PDB entry 7XR0 | X-ray diffraction, 2.70 A resolution | chains A and E of the 6 polymer chains in the assembly

Chain A:
Protein: Tubulin alpha-1B chain
Organism: Sus scrofa
Reference sequence: Q2XVP4 (TBA1B_PIG); residue numbers follow UniProt; this construct covers 1-450
Chain sequence (450 residues; each row starts with the number of its first residue):
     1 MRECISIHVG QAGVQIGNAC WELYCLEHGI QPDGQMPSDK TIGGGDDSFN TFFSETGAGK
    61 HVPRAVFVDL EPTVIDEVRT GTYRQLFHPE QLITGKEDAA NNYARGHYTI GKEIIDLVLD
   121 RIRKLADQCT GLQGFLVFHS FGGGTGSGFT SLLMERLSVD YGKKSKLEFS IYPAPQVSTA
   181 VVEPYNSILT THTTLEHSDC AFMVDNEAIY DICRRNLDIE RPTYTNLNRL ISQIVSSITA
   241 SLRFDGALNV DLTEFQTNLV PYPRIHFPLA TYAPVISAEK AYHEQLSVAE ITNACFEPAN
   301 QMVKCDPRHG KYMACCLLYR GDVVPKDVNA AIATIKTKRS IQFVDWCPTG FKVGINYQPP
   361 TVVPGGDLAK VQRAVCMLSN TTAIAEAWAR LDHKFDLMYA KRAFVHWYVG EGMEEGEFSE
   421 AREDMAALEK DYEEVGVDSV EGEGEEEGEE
Unresolved in the structure: 438-450
Ion coordination: Ca2+: Asp39, Thr41, Gly44, Glu55
Residues lining bound ligands:
  - GTP (guanosine-5'-triphosphate): Gly10, Gln11, Ala12, Gln15, Ile16, Asp69, Asp98, Ala99, Ala100, Asn101, Ser140, Gly142, Gly143, Gly144, Thr145, Gly146, Ile171, Pro173, Val177, Ser178, Thr179, Glu183, Asn206, Tyr224, Leu227, Asn228, Ile231
  - GWC (2-chloranyl-5-fluoranyl-N-(4-methoxyphenyl)-N-methyl-quinazolin-4-amine): Thr179, Ala180, Val181
Swiss-Prot annotation at these positions:
  - motif: Met1 to Cys4 (MREC motif)
  - active site: Glu254
  - binding site (GTP): Gly10, Gln11, Ala12, Gln15, Glu71, Ala99, Ser140, Gly143, Gly144, Thr145, Gly146, Thr179, Glu183, Asn206, Tyr224, Asn228, Leu252
  - binding site (Mg(2+)): Glu71
  - modified residue: Lys40 (N6,N6,N6-trimethyllysine), Ser48 (Phosphoserine), Ser232 (Phosphoserine), Tyr282 (3'-nitrotyrosine), Arg339 (Omega-N-methylarginine), Ser439 (Phosphoserine), Glu443 (5-glutamyl polyglutamate), Glu445 (5-glutamyl polyglutamate)
  - cross-link (Glycyl lysine isopeptide (Lys-Gly)): Lys326 (interchain with G-Cter in ubiquitin), Lys370 (interchain with G-Cter in ubiquitin)

Chain E:
Protein: Stathmin-4
Organism: Mus musculus
Reference sequence: P63042 (STMN4_MOUSE); residues 5-145 here correspond to UniProt positions 49-189 (UniProt number = residue number + 44)
Chain sequence (143 residues; each row starts with the number of its first residue):
     3 MADMEVIELN KCTSGQSFEV ILKPPSFDGV PEFNASLPRR RDPSLEEIQK KLEAAEERRK
    63 YQEAELLKHL AEKREHEREV IQKAIEENNN FIKMAKEKLA QKMESNKENR EAHLAAMLER
   123 LQEKDKHAEE VRKNKELKEE ASR
Unresolved in the structure: 3-5, 29-43, 144-145
Sequence notes: initiating methionine (3); expression tag (4)

Chain A / chain E interface:
Contacting residue pairs - 57 pairs, chain A then chain E:
  Tyr108(A) - Ala57(E)  hydrophobic
  Thr109(A) - Arg61(E)  hydrogen bond
  Lys112(A) - Leu54(E)
  Lys112(A) - Glu58(E)
  Glu155(A) - Ile50(E)
  Arg156(A) - Leu47(E)
  Arg156(A) - Gln51(E)
  Ser158(A) - Asp44(E)
  Val159(A) - Pro45(E)
  Val159(A) - Ser46(E)
  Val159(A) - Leu47(E)
  Glu196(A) - Asp44(E)
  Asp245(A) - Cys14(E)
  Asp245(A) - Ser16(E)
  Ala247(A) - Asn12(E)
  Ala247(A) - Ser19(E)
  Leu248(A) - Ser19(E)
  Pro325(A) - Gln18(E)
  Pro325(A) - Phe20(E)  hydrophobic
  Asn329(A) - Met6(E)
  Asn329(A) - Val8(E)
  Asn329(A) - Phe20(E)
  Asn329(A) - Val22(E)
  Lys336(A) - Leu24(E)
  Asp345(A) - Pro27(E)
  Asp345(A) - Ser28(E)  hydrogen bond (backbone-backbone)
  Trp346(A) - Pro27(E)
  Cys347(A) - Pro27(E)
  Pro348(A) - Lys25(E)
  Pro348(A) - Pro27(E)
  Thr349(A) - Ile23(E)
  Thr349(A) - Leu24(E)  hydrogen bond (backbone-backbone)
  Thr349(A) - Lys25(E)  hydrogen bond (backbone-backbone)
  Gly350(A) - Val22(E)
  Phe351(A) - Glu21(E)
  Phe351(A) - Val22(E)  hydrogen bond (backbone-backbone)
  Lys352(A) - Phe20(E)
  Lys352(A) - Glu21(E)  salt bridge
  Val353(A) - Ser19(E)
  Val353(A) - Phe20(E)  hydrogen bond (backbone-backbone)
  Gly354(A) - Gln18(E)
  Ile355(A) - Gly17(E)
  Ile355(A) - Gln18(E)  hydrogen bond (backbone-backbone)
  Asn356(A) - Ser16(E)
  Tyr357(A) - Cys14(E)
  Tyr357(A) - Thr15(E)
  Tyr357(A) - Ser16(E)  hydrogen bond (backbone-backbone)
  Tyr357(A) - Gly17(E)
  Tyr357(A) - Gln18(E)  hydrogen bond
  Val409(A) - Gln64(E)
  Gly410(A) - Arg61(E)
  Gly410(A) - Gln64(E)
  Glu411(A) - Arg61(E)  hydrogen bond (backbone-side chain)
  Gly412(A) - Ala57(E)
  Gly412(A) - Arg60(E)  hydrogen bond (backbone-side chain)
  Gly412(A) - Arg61(E)
  Glu414(A) - Arg60(E)  salt bridge
Also at the interface, not in a pair above, chain A (39 interface residues in all): His107, Leu152, His197, Gly246, Val328, Ile332, Ala333
Also at the interface, not in a pair above, chain E (32 interface residues in all): Pro26, Lys53, Glu55

Overview:
39 residues of chain A and 32 residues of chain E are in contact; the contacts include 11 hydrogen bonds and 2
salt bridges. Polar contacts include Lys352(A)-Glu21(E), Glu414(A)-Arg60(E) and Thr109(A)-Arg61(E). Bound to
chain A: GTP and compound GWC.
Chain A is Tubulin alpha-1B chain (Sus scrofa) and chain E is Stathmin-4 (Mus musculus); the structure,
Crystal structure of T2R-TTL-27a complex, was determined by X-ray diffraction.
